6XN1 - chain A; structure by X-ray diffraction, 1.80 A resolution.

== Chain A ==
Name: Xylosidase
From: Xanthomonas axonopodis pv. citri (strain 306)
UniProt: Q8PET2 (Q8PET2_XANAC); numbering as in UniProt (aligned over 1-344)
Amino-acid sequence (364 residues; numbered -19 to 344; the number before each row is that of its first residue; numbers below 1 keep their minus sign (Met-19 is residue -19)):
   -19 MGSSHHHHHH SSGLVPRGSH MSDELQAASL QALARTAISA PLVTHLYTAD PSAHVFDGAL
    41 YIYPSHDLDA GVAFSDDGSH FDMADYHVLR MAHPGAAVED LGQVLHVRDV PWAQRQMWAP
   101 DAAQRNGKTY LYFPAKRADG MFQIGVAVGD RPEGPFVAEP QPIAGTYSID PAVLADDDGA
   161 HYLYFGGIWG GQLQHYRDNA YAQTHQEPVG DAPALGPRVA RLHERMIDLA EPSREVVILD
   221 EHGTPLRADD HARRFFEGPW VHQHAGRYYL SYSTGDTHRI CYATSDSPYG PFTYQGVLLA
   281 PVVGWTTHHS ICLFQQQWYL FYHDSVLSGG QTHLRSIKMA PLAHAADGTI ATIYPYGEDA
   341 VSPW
Not modelled in the structure: -19 to 6, 51-59
Construct notes: initiating methionine (-19); expression tag (-18 to 0)
Ligand contacts: beta-D-xylopyranose (XYP): Asp30, Ser45, Phe61, Met63, Trp98, Ala99, Ile149, Asp150, Glu237, Thr286, His288, Arg315
Reported in the primary citation:
  - catalytic residues: Asp30, Asp150, Glu237 (proposed by the authors, not directly observed)

== Overview ==
Ligands of chain A: beta-D-xylopyranose. From the paper: catalytic residues Asp30, Asp150 and Glu237.
Chain A is Xylosidase (Xanthomonas axonopodis pv. citri (strain 306)); the structure, Crystal structure of the
GH43_1 enzyme from Xanthomonas citri complexed with xylose, was determined by X-ray diffraction (same
publication as 6XN0 and 6XN2).
